Entry 6RHZ (electron microscopy, 3.20 A resolution); this record covers chains F and J of the 11 polymer chains in the assembly.

# Chain F
Protein: Photosystem I reaction center subunit III, PsaF
From: Dunaliella salina
Amino-acid sequence (163 residues; row label = number of the first residue in the row):
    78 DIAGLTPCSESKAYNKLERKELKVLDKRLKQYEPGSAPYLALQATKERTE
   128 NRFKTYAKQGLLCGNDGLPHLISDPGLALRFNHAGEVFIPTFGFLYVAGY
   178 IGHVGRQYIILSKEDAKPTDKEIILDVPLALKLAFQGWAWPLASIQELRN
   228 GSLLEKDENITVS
Cystine bridges: Cys85-Cys140
Bound ions: chlorophyll a Mg near Asp151 (its only coordinating residue here)
Ligand contacts:
  - beta-carotene (BCR), molecule 1: Leu148, Glu163, Val164, Pro167
  - beta-carotene (BCR), molecule 2: Ser150, Pro152, Phe165, Thr168, Gly176, Gly179, Arg183, Trp217, Ser221
  - beta-carotene (BCR), molecule 3: Pro167, Gly170, Phe171, Val174, Ile178
  - chlorophyll a (CLA), molecule 1: Ser150, Val164, Thr168, Leu172
  - chlorophyll a (CLA), molecule 2: Asp151, Pro152, Gly153, Leu154, Arg157
  - chlorophyll a (CLA), molecule 3: Pro167, Thr168, Phe171, Leu172, Ala175, Ile178, Gly179, Trp217
  - chlorophyll a (CLA), molecule 4: Phe169, Leu172, Leu225, Leu231
  - chlorophyll a (CLA), molecule 5: Tyr173, Trp215, Pro218, Leu219, Ile222
  - chlorophyll a (CLA), molecule 6: Val174, Tyr177, Ile178, Val181, Ala211, Phe212, Trp215
  - chlorophyll a (CLA), molecule 7: Ile178, Gly179, Val181, Gly182, Tyr185, Leu202, Ala207
  - chlorophyll a (CLA), molecule 8: Gly182, Tyr185, Ile186, Glu199, Leu202, Val204, Leu208

# Chain J
Protein: Photosystem I reaction center subunit IX
From: Dunaliella salina
Reference sequence: D0FXW0 (D0FXW0_DUNSA); residues 1-40 here = UniProt positions 1-40
Amino-acid sequence (40 residues; each row starts with the number of its first residue):
     1 MKDFTTYLSTAPVVGLGWAIFTSGLLIEINRFFPDPLVFS
Bound ions: chlorophyll a Mg near Glu28 (its only coordinating residue here)
Ligand contacts:
  - beta-carotene (BCR), molecule 1: Tyr7, Pro12, Val13, Leu16, Ile20, Ser23, Gly24, Ile27, Glu28, Arg31
  - beta-carotene (BCR), molecule 2: Ser23, Leu26, Ile27, Asn30
  - beta-carotene (BCR), molecule 3: Phe33, Pro34, Asp35, Pro36, Leu37, Val38, Phe39
  - chlorophyll a (CLA), molecule 1: Tyr7, Ala11, Pro12, Gly15, Leu16, Trp18
  - chlorophyll a (CLA), molecule 2: Ala11, Val14, Gly15, Gly17, Trp18
  - chlorophyll a (CLA), molecule 3: Trp18, Thr22, Leu25, Leu26
  - chlorophyll a (CLA), molecule 4: Ile20, Phe21, Gly24, Leu25, Glu28, Arg31, Phe32
  - chlorophyll a (CLA), molecule 5: Leu26, Ile29, Asn30, Asp35, Pro36, Leu37

# How chain F and chain J interact
Pairs across the interface - 16 pairs, chain F then chain J:
  Arg129(F) - Asp35(J)
  Tyr133(F) - Asp35(J)  hydrogen bond (side chain-backbone)
  Tyr133(F) - Leu37(J)
  Gln136(F) - Val38(J)
  Gln136(F) - Ser40(J)  hydrogen bond (side chain-backbone)
  Leu138(F) - Val38(J)  hydrophobic
  Gly162(F) - Val38(J)
  Gly162(F) - Phe39(J)
  Glu163(F) - Val38(J)
  Ile166(F) - Phe39(J)  hydrophobic
  Ile200(F) - Thr10(J)
  Ile200(F) - Ala11(J)  hydrogen bond (backbone-backbone)
  Ile201(F) - Thr6(J)
  Ile201(F) - Ser9(J)
  Leu202(F) - Ser9(J)  hydrogen bond (backbone-backbone)
  Leu202(F) - Val14(J)  hydrophobic
Other interface residues (no listed pair), chain F (12 interface residues in all): Arg125, Val204
Other interface residues (no listed pair), chain J (11 interface residues in all): Pro34

# Overview
12 residues of chain F and 11 residues of chain J are in contact, with 4 hydrogen bonds. Polar contacts
include Tyr133(F)-Asp35(J), Gln136(F)-Ser40(J) and Ile200(F)-Ala11(J). 2 chlorophyll a molecules and one
beta-carotene molecule are bound between chain F and chain J.
Chain F is Photosystem I reaction center subunit III, PsaF and chain J is Photosystem I reaction center
subunit IX, both from Dunaliella salina; the structure, Structure of a minimal photosystem I from a green
alga, was determined by electron microscopy, deposited together with 6QPH.
